7ZNM - chains A and B; structure by X-ray diffraction, 2.01 A resolution.

[Chain A (and B)]
Name: Artificial Unspecific Peroxygenase
From: Marasmius rotula
Notes: EC 1.11.2.1; chain B of this document is another copy of the same molecule, construct and numbering; everything in this record applies to it too
Amino-acid sequence (241 residues; row label = number of the first residue in the row):
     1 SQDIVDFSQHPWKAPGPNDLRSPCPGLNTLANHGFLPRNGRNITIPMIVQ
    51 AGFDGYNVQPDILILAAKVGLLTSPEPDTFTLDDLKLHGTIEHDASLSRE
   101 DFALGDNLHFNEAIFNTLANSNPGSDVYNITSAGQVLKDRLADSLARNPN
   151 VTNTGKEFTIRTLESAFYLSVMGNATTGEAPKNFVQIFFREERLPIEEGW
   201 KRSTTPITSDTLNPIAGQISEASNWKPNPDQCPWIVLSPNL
Disordered / not traced: 1-7, 240-241 (chain B: 1-8, 240-241)
Glycans and other covalent adducts: N-acetylglucosamine (NAG) linked to Asn42, Asn129, Asn150, Asn174
What the authors report for this chain:
  - self-association interface (contacts with another copy of this molecule); pairs are residue here / residue on that copy: Cys232-Cys232 (disulfide)
  - post-translational modification sites: Asn42, Asn129, Asn150, Asn174
  - self-association interface (contacts with another copy of this molecule): Trp234 (proposed by the authors, not directly observed)
  - catalytic residues: His93, Glu164
  - specificity-determining residues: Lys156, Leu163, Phe167, Asn213 (proposed by the authors, not directly observed)
  - contacts within the chain: Gly89-Lys156, Thr90-Lys156

[Chain A / chain B interface]
Contacting residue pairs - 29 pairs, chain A then chain B:
  Ile45(A) - Pro77(B)
  Pro46(A) - Asp78(B)
  Ile64(A) - Glu76(B)
  Ile64(A) - Pro77(B)  hydrophobic
  Leu65(A) - Leu72(B)  hydrophobic
  Leu65(A) - Leu237(B)
  Lys68(A) - Leu71(B)  hydrogen bond (side chain-backbone)
  Lys68(A) - Leu72(B)
  Lys68(A) - Ser74(B)  hydrogen bond (side chain-backbone)
  Lys68(A) - Glu76(B)  hydrogen bond (side chain-backbone)
  Lys68(A) - Pro77(B)
  Leu71(A) - Lys68(B)  hydrogen bond (backbone-side chain)
  Leu72(A) - Leu65(B)  hydrophobic
  Leu72(A) - Lys68(B)
  Ser74(A) - Lys68(B)  hydrogen bond (backbone-side chain)
  Glu76(A) - Ile64(B)
  Glu76(A) - Lys68(B)  hydrogen bond (backbone-side chain)
  Pro77(A) - Ile45(B)
  Pro77(A) - Ile64(B)  hydrophobic
  Pro77(A) - Lys68(B)
  Asp78(A) - Pro46(B)
  Cys232(A) - Cys232(B)  disulfide
  Pro233(A) - Pro233(B)
  Pro233(A) - Trp234(B)
  Trp234(A) - Pro233(B)
  Trp234(A) - Trp234(B)
  Ile235(A) - Leu237(B)  hydrophobic
  Leu237(A) - Leu65(B)
  Leu237(A) - Ile235(B)  hydrophobic
Also at the interface, not in a pair above, chain A (19 interface residues in all): Val69, Pro75, Lys156
Also at the interface, not in a pair above, chain B (19 interface residues in all): Val69, Pro75, Lys156
Cross-chain cystine bridges: Cys232(A)-Cys232(B)

[Summary]
The chain A/chain B interface involves 19 residues from each chain; the contacts include 1 disulfide bond and
6 hydrogen bonds. Polar pairs include Lys68(A)-Leu71(B), Lys68(A)-Ser74(B) and Lys68(A)-Glu76(B). The paper
reports catalytic residues His93(A) and Glu164(A); specificity determinants Lys156(A), Leu163(A) and Phe167(A)
among others.
Chain A and chain B are both Artificial Unspecific Peroxygenase (Marasmius rotula); the structure, Artificial
Unspecific Peroxygenase expressed in Pichia pastoris at 2.01 Angstrom resolution, was determined by X-ray
diffraction (same publication as 7ZNV and 7ZNW).
